PDB entry 8D4R | X-ray diffraction, 3.81 A resolution | chains G and B of the 6 polymer chains in the assembly

[Chain G]
Name: Envelope glycoprotein gp120
Source organism: Human immunodeficiency virus 1
Chain sequence (427 residues; row label = number of the first residue in the row; note: 48 numbers in that range are skipped by the numbering (no residue carries them; nothing is unmodelled there)):
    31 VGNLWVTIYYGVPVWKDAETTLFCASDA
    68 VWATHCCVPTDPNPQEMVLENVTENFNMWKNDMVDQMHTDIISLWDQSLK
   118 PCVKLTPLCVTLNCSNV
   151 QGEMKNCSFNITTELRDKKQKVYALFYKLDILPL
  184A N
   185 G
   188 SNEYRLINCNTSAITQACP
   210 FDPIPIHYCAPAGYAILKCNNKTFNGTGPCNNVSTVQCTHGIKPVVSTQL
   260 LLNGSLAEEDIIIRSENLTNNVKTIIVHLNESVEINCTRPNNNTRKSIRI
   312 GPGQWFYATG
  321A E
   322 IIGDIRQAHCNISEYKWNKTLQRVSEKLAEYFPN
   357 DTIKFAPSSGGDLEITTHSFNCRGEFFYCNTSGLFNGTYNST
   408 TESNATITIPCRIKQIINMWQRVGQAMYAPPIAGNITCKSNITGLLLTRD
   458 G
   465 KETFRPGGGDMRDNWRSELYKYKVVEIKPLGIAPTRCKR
Disulfides: Cys-54/Cys-74, Cys-119/Cys-205, Cys-126/Cys-196, Cys-131/Cys-157, Cys-218/Cys-247, Cys-228/Cys-239, Cys-296/Cys-331, Cys-378/Cys-445, Cys-385/Cys-418
Covalently attached groups: glycan linked to Asn-88, Asn-262, Asn-332; N-acetylglucosamine (NAG) linked to Asn-130, Asn-156, Asn-160, Asn-197, Asn-230, Asn-241, Asn-289, Asn-295, Asn-301, Asn-339, Asn-386, Asn-392, Asn-442, Asn-448

[Chain B]
Name: Envelope glycoprotein gp41
Source organism: Human immunodeficiency virus 1
Chain sequence (131 residues; row label = number of the first residue in the row; note: 15 numbers in that range are skipped by the numbering (no residue carries them; nothing is unmodelled there)):
   519 FLGFLGAAGSTMGAASMTLTVQARNLLSGIVQ
   566 LQLTVWGIKQLQTRVLAIERYLRDQQLLGIWGCSGKLICCTNVPWNSSWS
   616 NKSYDEIWDNMTWMQWDREISNYSDTIYRLLEESQNQQEKNEQDLLALD
Disulfides: Cys-598/Cys-604
Covalently attached groups: N-acetylglucosamine (NAG) linked to Asn-637

[Chain G / chain B interface]
Residue-residue contacts (104; chain G residue first):
  Leu-34(G) / Pro-609(B)
  Leu-34(G) / Trp-610(B)  hydrogen bond (backbone-backbone)
  Trp-35(G) / Asn-607(B)
  Trp-35(G) / Val-608(B)
  Trp-35(G) / Pro-609(B)  hydrophobic
  Val-36(G) / Thr-606(B)  hydrogen bond (backbone-side chain)
  Val-36(G) / Val-608(B)  hydrogen bond (backbone-backbone)
  Val-36(G) / Trp-610(B)  hydrophobic
  Thr-37(G) / Cys-604(B)
  Thr-37(G) / Cys-605(B)
  Ile-38(G) / Trp-596(B)  hydrophobic
  Ile-38(G) / Leu-602(B)
  Ile-38(G) / Ile-603(B)
  Ile-38(G) / Cys-604(B)  hydrogen bond (backbone-backbone)
  Ile-38(G) / Leu-646(B)  hydrophobic
  Tyr-39(G) / Ser-534(B)
  Tyr-39(G) / Leu-537(B)  hydrophobic
  Tyr-39(G) / Leu-602(B)
  Tyr-39(G) / Ile-603(B)  hydrophobic
  Tyr-39(G) / Trp-623(B)
  Tyr-39(G) / Trp-628(B)  hydrophobic
  Tyr-40(G) / Leu-537(B)
  Tyr-40(G) / Leu-544(B)
  Tyr-40(G) / Tyr-586(B)
  Tyr-40(G) / Asp-589(B)
  Tyr-40(G) / Leu-593(B)  hydrophobic
  Tyr-40(G) / Leu-602(B)  hydrogen bond (backbone-backbone)
  Gly-41(G) / Leu-537(B)
  Gly-41(G) / Gln-540(B)  hydrogen bond (backbone-side chain)
  Val-42(G) / Trp-628(B)
  Pro-43(G) / Leu-523(B)  hydrophobic
  Pro-43(G) / Ala-525(B)
  Pro-43(G) / Ala-526(B)  hydrophobic
  Pro-43(G) / Ala-533(B)
  Pro-43(G) / Met-629(B)
  Val-44(G) / Trp-628(B)
  Trp-45(G) / Leu-523(B)  hydrophobic
  Trp-45(G) / Ala-526(B)  hydrophobic
  Trp-45(G) / Met-629(B)
  Lys-46(G) / Asp-632(B)  salt bridge
  Thr-50(G) / Thr-578(B)
  Thr-51(G) / Lys-574(B)
  Thr-51(G) / Thr-578(B)
  Cys-73(G) / Trp-571(B)  hydrogen bond
  Gln-82(G) / Phe-519(B)
  Met-84(G) / Leu-520(B)  hydrophobic
  Met-84(G) / Gly-521(B)  hydrogen bond (side chain-backbone)
  Met-84(G) / Phe-522(B)
  Met-84(G) / Gly-524(B)
  Leu-86(G) / Phe-522(B)
  Leu-86(G) / Leu-523(B)
  Glu-87(G) / Gly-527(B)
  Asn-88(G) / Gly-527(B)
  Val-89(G) / Ala-526(B)  hydrophobic
  Val-89(G) / Gly-527(B)
  Gln-103(G) / Lys-574(B)
  Asp-107(G) / Val-570(B)
  Asp-107(G) / Trp-571(B)
  Asp-107(G) / Lys-574(B)  salt bridge
  Ser-110(G) / Val-570(B)
  Leu-111(G) / Trp-571(B)
  Gln-114(G) / Gln-567(B)  hydrogen bond
  Gln-114(G) / Leu-568(B)
  Pro-220(G) / Thr-578(B)
  Ala-221(G) / Leu-544(B)
  Ala-221(G) / Leu-545(B)
  Ala-221(G) / Ser-546(B)
  Ala-221(G) / Ala-582(B)
  Gly-222(G) / Leu-544(B)  hydrogen bond (backbone-backbone)
  Tyr-223(G) / Leu-581(B)
  Ala-224(G) / Phe-522(B)  hydrophobic
  Thr-244(G) / Phe-522(B)
  Glu-490(G) / Arg-585(B)  salt bridge
  Ile-491(G) / Phe-522(B)  hydrophobic
  Ile-491(G) / Leu-523(B)  hydrophobic
  Ile-491(G) / Arg-585(B)  hydrogen bond (backbone-side chain)
  Pro-493(G) / Leu-544(B)  hydrophobic
  Pro-493(G) / Asp-589(B)
  Leu-494(G) / Leu-592(B)  hydrophobic
  Leu-494(G) / Leu-593(B)  hydrophobic
  Gly-495(G) / Trp-628(B)
  Ile-496(G) / Trp-628(B)
  Ile-496(G) / Trp-631(B)  hydrogen bond (backbone-side chain)
  Ile-496(G) / Ile-642(B)  hydrophobic
  Ala-497(G) / Met-530(B)  hydrophobic
  Ala-497(G) / Trp-623(B)  hydrophobic
  Ala-497(G) / Trp-631(B)
  Pro-498(G) / Trp-610(B)  hydrophobic
  Pro-498(G) / Ile-622(B)  hydrophobic
  Pro-498(G) / Trp-623(B)  hydrogen bond (backbone-side chain)
  Pro-498(G) / Trp-631(B)
  Thr-499(G) / Trp-623(B)
  Arg-500(G) / Tyr-619(B)
  Cys-501(G) / Cys-605(B)  hydrogen bond
  Lys-502(G) / Cys-605(B)
  Lys-502(G) / Thr-606(B)
  Lys-502(G) / Asn-607(B)
  Arg-503(G) / Trp-596(B)  hydrogen bond (side chain-backbone)
  Arg-503(G) / Cys-598(B)
  Arg-503(G) / Cys-605(B)  hydrogen bond (side chain-backbone)
  Arg-503(G) / Thr-606(B)  hydrogen bond (backbone-backbone)
  Arg-503(G) / Asn-607(B)
  Arg-503(G) / Gln-650(B)
  Arg-503(G) / Glu-654(B)  salt bridge
Also at the interface, not in a pair above, chain G (54 interface residues in all): Asn-33, Leu-52, Phe-53, Cys-54, Val-75, Glu-83, Tyr-217, Lys-492
Also at the interface, not in a pair above, chain B (58 interface residues in all): Ala-541, Gln-550, Gln-590, Trp-614, Tyr-643, Asn-651

[Summary]
54 residues of chain G face 58 of chain B across their interface, with 17 hydrogen bonds and 4 salt bridges.
Polar contacts include Lys-46(G)/Asp-632(B), Asp-107(G)/Lys-574(B) and Glu-490(G)/Arg-585(B).
N-acetylglucosamine is covalently linked to Asn-130(G), Asn-156(G), Asn-160(G), Asn-197(G), Asn-230(G) and
Asn-241(G) and 8 more.
Here chain G is Envelope glycoprotein gp120 and chain B is Envelope glycoprotein gp41, both from Human
immunodeficiency virus 1. Entry 8D4R (Crystal Structure of Mosaic HIV-1 Envelope (MosM3.2) in Complex with
antibodies PGT124 and 35O22 at 3.8 ...) was determined by X-ray diffraction.
